5COU - chain A; structure by X-ray diffraction, 1.90 A resolution.

# Chain A
Name: Naegleria gruberi RNA ligase
Organism: Naegleria gruberi
Reference sequence: D2W2Z5 (D2W2Z5_NAEGR); residue numbers follow UniProt; this construct covers 1-339
Amino-acid sequence (340 residues; numbered 0 to 339; the number before each row is that of its first residue; numbering starts at 0):
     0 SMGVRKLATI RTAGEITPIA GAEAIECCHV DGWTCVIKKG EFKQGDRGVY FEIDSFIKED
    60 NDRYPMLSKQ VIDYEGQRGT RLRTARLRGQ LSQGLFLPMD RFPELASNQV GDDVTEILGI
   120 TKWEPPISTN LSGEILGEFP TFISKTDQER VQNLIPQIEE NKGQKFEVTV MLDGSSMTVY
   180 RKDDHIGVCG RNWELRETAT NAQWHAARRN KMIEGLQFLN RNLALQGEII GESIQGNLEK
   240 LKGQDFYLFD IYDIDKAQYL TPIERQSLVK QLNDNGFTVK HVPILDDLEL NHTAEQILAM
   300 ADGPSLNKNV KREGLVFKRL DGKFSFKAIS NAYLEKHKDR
Disordered / not traced: 0
Sequence notes: expression tag (0); engineered mutation Met170 (Lys in D2W2Z5)
Residues lining bound ligands: ATP (adenosine-5'-triphosphate): Arg4, Asp53, Lys121, Thr145, Asp146, Gln147, Arg149, Thr168, Val169, Met170, Leu171, Ser175, Glu227, Phe248, Val281, Val315, Lys317, Lys326, Ile328
From the paper describing this entry:
  - binding site for ATP: Arg4, Lys121, Arg149, Lys326
  - Mn2+ coordination through a water molecule: Asp53, Asp172, Glu227, Glu312
  - catalytic residues: Lys326 (proposed by the authors, not directly observed)

# Overview
Ligands of chain A: ATP. From the paper: the catalytic residue Lys326; a binding site for ATP at Arg4, Lys121
and Arg149 among others.
Chain A is Naegleria gruberi RNA ligase (Naegleria gruberi); the structure, Structure and mechanism of a
eukaryal nick-sealing RNA ligase K170M+ATP, was determined by X-ray diffraction together with 5COT and 5COV
from the same study.
